Entry 6RDR (electron microscopy, 4.10 A resolution (low resolution: residue-level contacts below are approximate; hydrogen-bond / salt-bridge calls are withheld)); this record covers chains T and Y of the 31 polymer chains in the assembly.

Chain T:
Name: ATP synthase subunit alpha
From: Polytomella sp. Pringsheim 198.80
UniProtKB: A0ZW40 (A0ZW40_9CHLO); residue numbers follow UniProt; this construct covers 1-562
Amino-acid sequence (562 residues; numbered 1 to 562; the number before each row is that of its first residue):
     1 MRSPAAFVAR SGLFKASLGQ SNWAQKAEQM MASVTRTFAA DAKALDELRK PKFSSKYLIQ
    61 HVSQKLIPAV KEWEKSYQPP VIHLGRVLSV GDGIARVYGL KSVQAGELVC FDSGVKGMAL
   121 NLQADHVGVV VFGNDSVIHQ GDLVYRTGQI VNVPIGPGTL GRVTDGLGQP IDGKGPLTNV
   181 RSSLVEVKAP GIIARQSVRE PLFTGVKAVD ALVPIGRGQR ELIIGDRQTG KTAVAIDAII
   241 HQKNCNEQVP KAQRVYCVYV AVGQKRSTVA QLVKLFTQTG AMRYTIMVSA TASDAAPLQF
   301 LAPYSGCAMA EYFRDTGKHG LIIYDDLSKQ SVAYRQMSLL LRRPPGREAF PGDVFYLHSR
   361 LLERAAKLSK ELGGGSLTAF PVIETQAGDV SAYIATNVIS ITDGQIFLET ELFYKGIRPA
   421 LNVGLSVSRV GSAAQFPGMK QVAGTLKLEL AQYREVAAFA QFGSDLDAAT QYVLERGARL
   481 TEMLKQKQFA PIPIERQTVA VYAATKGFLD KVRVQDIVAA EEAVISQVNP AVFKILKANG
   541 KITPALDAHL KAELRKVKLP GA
Disordered / not traced: 1-39
Construct notes: conflict Arg266 (Lys in A0ZW40)
Bound ions: Mg2+: Thr232 (together with ATP)
Residues lining bound ligands:
  - ADP (adenosine-5'-diphosphate): Val427, Ser428, Arg429
  - ATP (adenosine-5'-triphosphate): Asp226, Arg227, Gln228, Thr229, Gly230, Lys231, Thr232, Ala233, Gln264, Phe413, Arg418, Pro419, Gln486, Lys487, Gln488

Chain Y:
Name: ATP synthase subunit beta
From: Polytomella sp. Pringsheim 198.80
Notes: EC 7.1.2.2
UniProtKB: A0ZW41 (A0ZW41_9CHLO); numbering as in UniProt (aligned over 1-574)
Amino-acid sequence (574 residues; numbered 1 to 574; the number before each row is that of its first residue):
     1 MALRYAAGLA KNVVQRQGAS LNIARAFAAE PAPAIDAGYV SQVIGPVVDV RFDGELPSIL
    61 SSLEVEGHSV RLVLEVAQHM GDNTVRCIAM DSTDGLVRGQ KVVDTGSPIK VPVGRGTLGR
   121 IMNVIGEPVD EQGPIDAADI WSIHREAPEF TEQSTEQEIL VTGIKVVDLL APYQRGGKIG
   181 LFGGAGVGKT VLIMELINNV AKAHGGFSVF AGVGERTREG NDLYREMIES GVIKLGAERG
   241 NSKCTLVYGQ MNEPPGARAR VALTGLTVAE YFRDIEGQDV LLFVDNIFRF TQANSEVSAL
   301 LGRIPSAVGY QPTLATDLGG LQERITTTTK GSITSVQAVY VPADDLTDPA PATTFAHLDA
   361 TTVLSRSIAE LGIYPAVDPL DSTSRMLNPN VIGAEHYNVA RGVQKVLQDY KNLQDIIAIL
   421 GMDELSEEDK LTVARARKIQ RFLSQPFQVA EVFTGTPGKY VDLADTISGF QGVLTGKYDD
   481 LPEMAFYMVG DIKEVKEKAD KMAKDIASRK EADNKKVSEE LKDIPSLDKL VSEIKEVVIE
   541 EDDGLEEDFK AEALSSETVV LNEEGKSVPL PKKN
Disordered / not traced: 1-35, 557-574
Construct notes: conflict Ala350 (Gly in A0ZW41), Leu387 (Arg in A0ZW41)
Bound ions: Mg2+: Thr190 (together with ADP)
Residues lining bound ligands:
  - ADP (adenosine-5'-diphosphate): Gly184, Ala185, Gly186, Val187, Gly188, Lys189, Thr190, Val191, Arg216, Tyr374, Pro375, Gln445, Phe447, Ala450, Phe453
  - ATP (adenosine-5'-triphosphate): Ser384, Arg385, Leu387, Asn388, Tyr397

How chain T and chain Y interact:
Pairs across the interface (127; chain T residue first):
  Gly99(T) - Arg98(Y)
  Leu100(T) - Arg98(Y)
  Lys101(T) - Arg98(Y)
  Ser102(T) - Val97(Y)
  Val103(T) - Leu96(Y)
  Val103(T) - Val97(Y)
  Gln104(T) - Leu96(Y)
  Gln104(T) - Val97(Y)
  Ala105(T) - Val43(Y)
  Ala105(T) - Thr93(Y)
  Ala105(T) - Asp94(Y)
  Ala105(T) - Gly95(Y)
  Ala105(T) - Leu96(Y)
  Asn121(T) - Val43(Y)
  Asn121(T) - Ile44(Y)
  Leu122(T) - Gln42(Y)
  Leu122(T) - Val43(Y)
  Leu122(T) - Leu96(Y)
  Leu122(T) - Arg98(Y)
  Gln123(T) - Arg98(Y)
  Ala124(T) - Ser41(Y)
  Ala124(T) - Arg98(Y)
  His126(T) - Arg98(Y)
  Val127(T) - Arg98(Y)
  Pro157(T) - Leu545(Y)
  Pro157(T) - Phe549(Y)
  Leu160(T) - Leu545(Y)
  Asn179(T) - Glu546(Y)
  Asn179(T) - Phe549(Y)
  Asn179(T) - Lys550(Y)
  Val180(T) - Phe549(Y)
  Arg181(T) - Phe549(Y)
  Lys188(T) - Asp91(Y)
  Lys188(T) - Pro254(Y)
  Ala189(T) - Asn252(Y)
  Ile192(T) - Ile121(Y)
  Ile192(T) - Asn221(Y)
  Ile192(T) - Tyr248(Y)
  Ile193(T) - Val129(Y)
  Ile193(T) - Asp130(Y)
  Ile193(T) - Glu131(Y)
  Ile193(T) - Tyr224(Y)
  Arg195(T) - Thr217(Y)
  Arg195(T) - Asn221(Y)
  Ser197(T) - Asp222(Y)
  Val198(T) - Arg218(Y)
  Arg220(T) - Arg216(Y)
  Asn246(T) - Glu541(Y)
  Glu247(T) - Glu541(Y)
  Gln248(T) - Ile539(Y)
  Val249(T) - Ile539(Y)
  Pro250(T) - Val537(Y)
  Pro250(T) - Glu540(Y)
  Lys251(T) - Glu540(Y)
  Arg254(T) - Glu541(Y)
  Arg254(T) - Asp543(Y)
  Tyr256(T) - Asp543(Y)
  Tyr256(T) - Leu545(Y)
  Arg283(T) - Glu541(Y)
  Arg283(T) - Asp543(Y)
  Tyr284(T) - Asp543(Y)
  Tyr312(T) - Phe549(Y)
  Tyr312(T) - Glu552(Y)
  Thr316(T) - Glu552(Y)
  Lys318(T) - Leu545(Y)
  Arg343(T) - Ile44(Y)
  Arg343(T) - Gly45(Y)
  Pro344(T) - Ala299(Y)
  Pro344(T) - Leu300(Y)
  Pro345(T) - Pro305(Y)
  Arg347(T) - Gly309(Y)
  Gly352(T) - Glu296(Y)
  Asp353(T) - Glu296(Y)
  Phe355(T) - Met251(Y)
  Phe355(T) - Arg289(Y)
  Phe355(T) - Gln292(Y)
  Tyr356(T) - Glu253(Y)
  Tyr356(T) - Pro254(Y)
  Tyr356(T) - Glu296(Y)
  Ser359(T) - Met251(Y)
  Ser359(T) - Asn252(Y)
  Glu363(T) - Thr217(Y)
  Glu363(T) - Met251(Y)
  Ser391(T) - Ala343(Y)
  Thr396(T) - Tyr340(Y)
  Thr396(T) - Pro342(Y)
  Thr396(T) - Ala343(Y)
  Ile399(T) - Ala185(Y)
  Ser400(T) - Arg216(Y)
  Ser400(T) - Arg289(Y)
  Ser400(T) - Tyr340(Y)
  Ile401(T) - Arg216(Y)
  Thr402(T) - Arg216(Y)
  Asp403(T) - Arg216(Y)
  Asp403(T) - Arg218(Y)
  Leu425(T) - Glu370(Y)
  Arg429(T) - Ala185(Y)
  Arg429(T) - Gly186(Y)
  Arg429(T) - Arg216(Y)
  Arg429(T) - Phe453(Y)
  Phe459(T) - Ile417(Y)
  Phe462(T) - Ala418(Y)
  Phe462(T) - Ile419(Y)
  Asn529(T) - Leu527(Y)
  Ala531(T) - Leu527(Y)
  Ala531(T) - Val531(Y)
  Val532(T) - Leu527(Y)
  Lys534(T) - Ile534(Y)
  Ile535(T) - Leu527(Y)
  Ile535(T) - Leu530(Y)
  Ile535(T) - Val531(Y)
  Ile535(T) - Ile534(Y)
  Ala538(T) - Ile534(Y)
  Pro544(T) - Ile524(Y)
  Ala545(T) - Asp523(Y)
  Ala545(T) - Ile524(Y)
  Ala545(T) - Leu530(Y)
  Leu546(T) - Leu530(Y)
  Ala548(T) - Ile524(Y)
  His549(T) - Ile524(Y)
  His549(T) - Pro525(Y)
  His549(T) - Ser526(Y)
  His549(T) - Leu527(Y)
  Lys551(T) - Lys516(Y)
  Ala552(T) - Val517(Y)
  Glu553(T) - Leu527(Y)
  Arg555(T) - Val517(Y)
Other interface residues (no listed pair), chain T (84 interface residues in all): Leu120, Glu186, Pro190, Gln196, Phe313, Gly346, Gly424, Ser432, Ser464
Other interface residues (no listed pair), chain Y (76 interface residues in all): Ser92, Glu215, Gly220, Arg225, Pro255, Arg258, Ser295, Val308, Asp528, Val538, Asp542, Gly544

Overview:
The interface between chain T and chain Y involves 84 residues on one side and 76 on the other. ADP is bound
between chain T and chain Y. Chain T binds ATP. Bound to chain Y: ATP.
Here chain T is ATP synthase subunit alpha and chain Y is ATP synthase subunit beta, both from Polytomella sp.
Pringsheim 198.80. Entry 6RDR (Cryo-EM structure of Polytomella F-ATP synthase, Rotary substate 1D,
monomer-masked refinement) was determined by electron microscopy, deposited together with 6RD4, 6RD5, 6RD6,
6RD7, 6RD8, 6RD9 and 46 further entries.
